7P79 - chains E and D of the 6 polymer chains in the assembly; structure by electron microscopy, 4.00 A resolution.

== Chain E ==
Molecule: Spike glycoprotein
Source organism: Severe acute respiratory syndrome coronavirus 2
Reference sequence: P0DTC2 (SPIKE_SARS2); residue numbers follow UniProt; this construct covers 1-1208
Amino-acid sequence (1288 residues; each row starts with the number of its first residue):
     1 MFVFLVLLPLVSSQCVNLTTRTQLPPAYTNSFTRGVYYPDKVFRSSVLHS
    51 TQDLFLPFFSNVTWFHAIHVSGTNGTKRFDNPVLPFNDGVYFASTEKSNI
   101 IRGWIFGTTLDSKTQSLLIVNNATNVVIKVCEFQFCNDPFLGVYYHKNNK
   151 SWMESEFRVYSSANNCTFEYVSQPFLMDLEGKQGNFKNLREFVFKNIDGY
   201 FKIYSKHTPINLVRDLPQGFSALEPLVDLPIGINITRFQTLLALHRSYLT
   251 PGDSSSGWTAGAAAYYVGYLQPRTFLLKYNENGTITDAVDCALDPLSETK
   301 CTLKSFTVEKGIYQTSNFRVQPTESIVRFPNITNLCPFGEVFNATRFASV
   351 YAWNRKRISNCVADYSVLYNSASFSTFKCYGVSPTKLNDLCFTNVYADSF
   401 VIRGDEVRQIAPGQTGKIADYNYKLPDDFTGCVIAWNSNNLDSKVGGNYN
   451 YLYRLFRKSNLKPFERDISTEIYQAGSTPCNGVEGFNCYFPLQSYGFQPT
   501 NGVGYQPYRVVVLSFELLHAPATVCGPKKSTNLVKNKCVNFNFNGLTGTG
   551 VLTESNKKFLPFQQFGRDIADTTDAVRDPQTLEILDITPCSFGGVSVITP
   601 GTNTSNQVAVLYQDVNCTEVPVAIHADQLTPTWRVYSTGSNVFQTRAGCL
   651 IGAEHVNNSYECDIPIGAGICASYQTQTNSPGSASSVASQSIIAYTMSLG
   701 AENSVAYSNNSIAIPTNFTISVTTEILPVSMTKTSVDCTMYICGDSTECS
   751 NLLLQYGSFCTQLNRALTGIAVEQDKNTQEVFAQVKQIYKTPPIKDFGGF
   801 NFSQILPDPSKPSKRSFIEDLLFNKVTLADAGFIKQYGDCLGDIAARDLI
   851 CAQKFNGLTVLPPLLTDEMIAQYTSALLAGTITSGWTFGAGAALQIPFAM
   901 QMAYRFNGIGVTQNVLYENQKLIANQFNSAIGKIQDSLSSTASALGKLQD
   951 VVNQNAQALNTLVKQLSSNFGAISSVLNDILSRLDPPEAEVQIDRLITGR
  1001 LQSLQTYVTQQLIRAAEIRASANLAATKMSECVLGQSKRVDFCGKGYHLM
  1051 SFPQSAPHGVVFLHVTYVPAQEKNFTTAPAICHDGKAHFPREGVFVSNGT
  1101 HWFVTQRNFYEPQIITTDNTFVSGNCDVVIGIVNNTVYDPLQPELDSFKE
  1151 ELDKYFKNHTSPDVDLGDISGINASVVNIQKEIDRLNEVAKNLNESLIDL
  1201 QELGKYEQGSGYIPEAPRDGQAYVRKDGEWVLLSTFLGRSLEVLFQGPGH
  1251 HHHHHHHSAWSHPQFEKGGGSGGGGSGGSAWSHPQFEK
Not modelled in the structure: 1-25, 67-78, 142-152, 175-185, 244-260, 677-690, 829-851, 1150-1288
Differences from the reference sequence: engineered mutation Gly682 (Arg in P0DTC2), Ser683 (Arg in P0DTC2), Ser685 (Arg in P0DTC2), Pro986 (Lys in P0DTC2), Pro987 (Val in P0DTC2); expression tag (1209-1288)
Disulfides: Cys131-Cys166, Cys291-Cys301, Cys336-Cys361, Cys379-Cys432, Cys391-Cys525, Cys480-Cys488, Cys538-Cys590, Cys617-Cys649, Cys662-Cys671, Cys738-Cys760, Cys743-Cys749, Cys1032-Cys1043, Cys1082-Cys1126
Covalently attached groups: N-acetylglucosamine (NAG) linked to Asn61, Asn165, Asn234, Asn282, Asn331, Asn343, Asn603, Asn616, Asn657, Asn709, Asn717, Asn801, Asn1074; glycan linked to Thr1100
Curated features (UniProtKB/Swiss-Prot):
  - region: Asn280 to Cys301 (Putative superantigen), Arg403 to Asp405 (Integrin-binding motif), Asn448 to Phe456 (Immunodominant HLA epitope recognized by the CD8+), Pro681, Ala684 (Putative superantigen), Ser816 to Tyr837 (Fusion peptide 1), Lys835 to Phe855 (Fusion peptide 2), Asp1163 to Glu1202 (Heptad repeat 2)
  - site: Arg815, Ser816 (Cleavage)
  - glycosylation: Asn17 (N-linked (GlcNAc...) (complex) asparagine), Asn61 (N-linked (GlcNAc...) (hybrid) asparagine), Asn74 (N-linked (GlcNAc...) (complex) asparagine), Asn122 (N-linked (GlcNAc...) (hybrid) asparagine), Asn149 (N-linked (GlcNAc...) (complex) asparagine), Asn165 (N-linked (GlcNAc...) (complex) asparagine), Asn234 (N-linked (GlcNAc...) (high mannose) asparagine), Asn282 (N-linked (GlcNAc...) (complex) asparagine), Thr323 (O-linked (GalNAc) threonine), Ser325 (O-linked (HexNAc...) serine), Asn331 (N-linked (GlcNAc...) (complex) asparagine), Asn343 (N-linked (GlcNAc...) (complex) asparagine), Asn603 (N-linked (GlcNAc...) (hybrid) asparagine), Asn616 (N-linked (GlcNAc...) (complex) asparagine), Asn657 (N-linked (GlcNAc...) (complex) asparagine), Thr676 (O-linked (GlcNAc...) threonine), Thr678 (O-linked (GlcNAc...) threonine), Asn709 (N-linked (GlcNAc...) (high mannose) asparagine), Asn717 (N-linked (GlcNAc...) (hybrid) asparagine), Asn801 (N-linked (GlcNAc...) (hybrid) asparagine) and 6 more in UniProt
  - natural variant: Leu5 (L5F: In strain: Iota/B.1.526), Ser13 (S13I: In strain: Epsilon/B.1.427/B.1.429), Leu18 (L18F: In strain: Beta/B.1.351, Gamma/P.1 and 1 more), Thr19 (T19I: In strain: Omicron/BQ.1.1, Omicron/XBB.1.5 and 1 more; T19R: In strain: Delta/B.1.617.2, Omicron/BA.2 and 4 more), Thr20 (T20N: In strain: Gamma/P.1), Leu24 to Ala27 (sequence variant, change not given here; In strain: Omicron/BA.2, Omicron/BA.2.12.1 and 6 more), Pro26 (P26S: In strain: Gamma/P.1), Gln52 (Q52H: In strain: Omicron/EG.5.1), Ala67 (A67V: In strain: Eta/B.1.525, Omicron/BA.1), His69 to Val70 (deletion: In strain: Alpha/B.1.1.7, Eta/B.1.525 and 5 more), Gly75 (G75V: In strain: Lambda/C.37), Thr76 (T76I: In strain: Lambda/C.37), 82 further natural variant entries in UniProt
  - mutagenesis: His69 to Val70 (Increased incorporation of cleaved spike into virions), Asn121 (N121Q: Partial loss of biliverdin affinity), Arg190 (R190K: Partial loss of biliverdin affinity), Asn234 (N234Q: Increased resistance to neutralizing antibodies), Asn331 (N331Q: Reduced viral infectivity), Asn343 (N343Q: Reduced viral infectivity), Leu452 (L452R: Increased resistance to neutralizing antibodies. Decreases HLA binding to NF9 epitope. Increased binding affinity to human ACE2), Tyr453 (Y453F: Decreased HLA binding to NF9 epitope. Increased binding affinity to human ACE2), Ala475 (A475V: Increased resistance to neutralizing antibodies), Val483 (V483A: Increased resistance to neutralizing antibodies), Glu484 (E484D: Increased replication in human TMEM106B overexpressing cells), Phe490 (F490L: Increased resistance to neutralizing antibodies and human covalescent sera neutralization), 12 further mutagenesis entries in UniProt
From the paper describing this entry:
  - mutagenesis - K417N, K417N/E484K/N501Y, E484K, N501Y: decreased binding to sybody#15 (chain D)

== Chain D ==
Molecule: sybody#15
Source organism: synthetic construct
Notes: antibody fragment or engineered binder
Amino-acid sequence (114 residues; row label = number of the first residue in the row; a row labelled like 82A-82C holds insertion residues (82A, then the next letters in order)):
     1 QVQLVESGGGLVQAGGSLRLSCAASGFPVKNFEMEWYRKAPGKEREWVAA
    51 IQ
   52A S
    53 GGVETYYADSVKGRFTISRDNAKNTVYLQM
82A-82C NSL
    83 KPEDTAVYYCFVYVGRSYIGQGTQVTVS
Disulfides: Cys22-Cys92

== Chain E / chain D interface ==
Residue-residue contacts (39; chain E residue first):
  Arg403(E) with Glu35(D), salt bridge; Tyr37(D); Tyr95(D), hydrogen bond
  Asp405(E) with Glu33(D); Tyr95(D)
  Glu406(E) with Tyr95(D)
  Gly416(E) with Gly97(D)
  Lys417(E) with Tyr95(D); Gly97(D), hydrogen bond (backbone-backbone); Arg98(D); Ser99(D)
  Asp420(E) with Arg98(D), salt bridge
  Tyr421(E) with Arg98(D), hydrogen bond
  Gly446(E) with Asp61(D)
  Tyr449(E) with Glu46(D)
  Tyr453(E) with Tyr95(D), hydrogen bond
  Leu455(E) with Ser99(D)
  Asn460(E) with Arg98(D)
  Gln493(E) with Tyr37(D); Arg45(D)
  Ser494(E) with Tyr37(D); Arg45(D), hydrogen bond (side chain-backbone)
  Gly496(E) with Tyr37(D)
  Gln498(E) with Trp47(D)
  Pro499(E) with Asp61(D)
  Thr500(E) with Tyr58(D); Tyr59(D), hydrogen bond (side chain-backbone); Ala60(D); Asp61(D); Lys64(D)
  Asn501(E) with Trp47(D)
  Gly502(E) with Tyr58(D)
  Tyr505(E) with Glu33(D); Met34(D); Glu35(D); Ala50(D); Ile51(D), hydrogen bond (side chain-backbone); Gln52(D); Tyr58(D), hydrophobic
Interface residues without a listed pair, chain E (26 interface residues in all): Val445, Phe456, Tyr495, Val503, Gly504
Interface residues without a listed pair, chain D (20 interface residues in all): Ile101
The authors on this interface:
  - hot spots on chain E (mutagenesis) - Q493R: decreased binding to another copy of this molecule

== Overview ==
Chain E and chain D form an interface of 26 and 20 residues respectively, with 7 hydrogen bonds and 2 salt
bridges. Among the polar pairs are Arg403(E)-Glu35(D), Asp420(E)-Arg98(D) and Arg403(E)-Tyr95(D). From the
paper: K417N, K417N/E484K/N501Y and E484K of chain E, among others, reduce binding to sybody#15 (chain D);
Q493R of chain E reduces binding to another copy of this molecule.
Chain E is Spike glycoprotein (Severe acute respiratory syndrome coronavirus 2) and chain D is sybody#15
(synthetic construct); the structure, SARS-CoV-2 spike protein in complex with sybodyb#15 in a
1up/1up-out/1down conformation, was determined by electron microscopy (same publication as 7P77, 7P78, 7P7A
and 7P7B).
